Entry 5F89 (X-ray diffraction, 2.78 A resolution); this record covers chains H and L.

[Chain H]
Molecule: CAP248-2B Heavy Chain
From: Homo sapiens
Chain sequence (229 residues; row label = number of the first residue in the row; a row labelled like 35A-35B holds insertion residues (35A, then the next letters in order)):
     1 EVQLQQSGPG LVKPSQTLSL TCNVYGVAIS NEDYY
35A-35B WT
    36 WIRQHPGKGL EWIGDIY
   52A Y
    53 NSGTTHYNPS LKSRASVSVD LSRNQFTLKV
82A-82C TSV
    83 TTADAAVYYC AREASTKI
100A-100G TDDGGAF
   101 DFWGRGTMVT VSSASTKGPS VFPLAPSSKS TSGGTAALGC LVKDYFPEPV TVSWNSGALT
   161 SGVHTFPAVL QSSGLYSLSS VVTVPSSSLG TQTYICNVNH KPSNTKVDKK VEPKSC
Not modelled in the structure: 216
Modified / non-standard residues: Glu1 (pyroglutamic acid; PCA)
Disulfide bonds: Cys22-Cys92, Cys140-Cys196
From the paper describing this entry:
  - conformationally variable residues (loop rearrangement): Asp100B, Asp100C, Gly100D, Gly100E
  - mutagenesis - E32G/D33G: abolished binding to SOSIP trimers

[Chain L]
Molecule: CAP248-2B Light Chain
From: Homo sapiens
Chain sequence (225 residues; each row starts with the number of its first residue; note: 1 number in that range is skipped by the numbering (no residue carries it; nothing is unmodelled there); a row labelled like 27A-27C holds insertion residues (27A, then the next letters in order)):
     1 QSALTQPAS
    11 VSGSPGQSIS ISCTGTS
27A-27C SDI
    28 GGYKYVSWYQ QHPGRAPKLI IYDVIKRPSG ISDRFSGSKS ANTASLTISG LQAGDEASYY
    88 CSSYTTKK
95A-95J TSFFGPATRA
    96 YVFGSGTQVT VLGQPKANPT VTLFPPSSEE LQANKATLVC LISDFYPGAV TVAWKADSSP
   156 VKAGVETTTP SKQSNNKYAA SSYLSLTPEQ WKSHKSYSCQ VTHEGSTVEK TVAPTECS
Not modelled in the structure: 1, 211-213
Disulfide bonds: Cys23-Cys88, Cys135-Cys194
From the paper describing this entry:
  - conformationally variable residues (loop rearrangement): Phe95C, Phe95D

[Interface between chain H and chain L]
Residue-residue contacts (80):
  Tyr35(H) - Arg95I(L)
  Ile37(H) - Phe98(L)  hydrophobic
  Gln39(H) - Gln38(L)  hydrogen bond
  Gln39(H) - Tyr87(L)  hydrogen bond
  Gly44(H) - Tyr87(L)
  Gly44(H) - Ser100(L)
  Leu45(H) - Phe98(L)  hydrophobic
  Trp47(H) - Arg95I(L)
  Trp47(H) - Ala95J(L)  hydrophobic
  Trp47(H) - Tyr96(L)
  Trp47(H) - Phe98(L)
  Asp50(H) - Arg95I(L)  salt bridge
  His58(H) - Thr95H(L)
  His58(H) - Arg95I(L)
  Tyr91(H) - Gln38(L)  hydrogen bond
  Tyr91(H) - Arg42(L)  hydrogen bond (side chain-backbone)
  Tyr91(H) - Ala43(L)  hydrophobic
  Tyr91(H) - Pro44(L)
  Glu95(H) - Arg95I(L)  salt bridge
  Glu95(H) - Tyr96(L)  hydrogen bond
  Thr98(H) - Tyr49(L)
  Thr98(H) - Asp50(L)  hydrogen bond
  Thr98(H) - Lys53(L)  hydrogen bond
  Asp100B(H) - Lys31(L)  salt bridge
  Asp100B(H) - Tyr32(L)  hydrogen bond
  Asp100C(H) - Tyr32(L)  hydrogen bond (backbone-side chain)
  Asp100C(H) - Tyr91(L)
  Asp100C(H) - Arg95I(L)  hydrogen bond (backbone-side chain)
  Gly100D(H) - Tyr32(L)
  Gly100D(H) - Tyr91(L)
  Gly100D(H) - Tyr96(L)
  Gly100E(H) - Tyr96(L)  hydrogen bond (backbone-side chain)
  Ala100F(H) - Ser34(L)
  Ala100F(H) - Tyr36(L)
  Ala100F(H) - Leu46(L)  hydrophobic
  Ala100F(H) - Tyr49(L)  hydrophobic
  Phe100G(H) - Tyr36(L)  hydrogen bond (backbone-side chain)
  Phe100G(H) - Leu46(L)
  Phe100G(H) - Tyr96(L)  hydrophobic
  Phe100G(H) - Phe98(L)  hydrophobic
  Asp101(H) - Leu46(L)
  Trp103(H) - Tyr36(L)
  Trp103(H) - Pro44(L)  hydrophobic
  Gly104(H) - Ala43(L)
  Phe122(H) - Ser122(L)
  Phe122(H) - Glu125(L)
  Pro123(H) - Ser122(L)
  Pro123(H) - Glu124(L)
  Leu124(H) - Phe119(L)  hydrophobic
  Ala125(H) - Phe119(L)
  Lys129(H) - Leu118(L)
  Lys129(H) - Lys205(L)
  Lys129(H) - Thr206(L)  hydrogen bond (side chain-backbone)
  Ser130(H) - Phe119(L)
  Ala137(H) - Phe119(L)
  Leu141(H) - Tyr178(L)  hydrophobic
  Lys143(H) - Glu125(L)
  Lys143(H) - Thr132(L)
  His164(H) - Gln168(L)  hydrogen bond
  His164(H) - Ala174(L)
  Phe166(H) - Leu136(L)  hydrophobic
  Phe166(H) - Ile137(L)
  Phe166(H) - Ser138(L)
  Phe166(H) - Ala175(L)
  Phe166(H) - Ser176(L)
  Pro167(H) - Thr163(L)
  Pro167(H) - Ser166(L)
  Pro167(H) - Ser176(L)
  Ala168(H) - Thr163(L)
  Val169(H) - Glu161(L)
  Val169(H) - Thr163(L)
  Val169(H) - Tyr178(L)  hydrophobic
  Gln171(H) - Glu161(L)
  Ser172(H) - Glu161(L)
  Leu178(H) - Tyr178(L)
  Ser179(H) - Val134(L)
  Ser179(H) - Leu136(L)
  Ser179(H) - Tyr178(L)  hydrogen bond
  Val181(H) - Leu136(L)  hydrophobic
  Lys209(H) - Glu124(L)  salt bridge
Also at the interface, not in a pair above, chain H (49 interface residues in all): Lys43, Glu46, Tyr59, Asn60, Pro61, Arg105, Leu138, Leu170, Lys214
Also at the interface, not in a pair above, chain L (49 interface residues in all): Ser89, Lys94, Lys95, Gly99, Thr117, Thr162, Ser180, Val207, Thr210
The authors on this interface:
  - specific contacts: Asp50(H)-Arg95I(L) (salt bridge)

[Summary]
The chain H/chain L interface involves 49 residues from each chain; the contacts include 15 hydrogen bonds and
4 salt bridges. Polar contacts include Asp50(H)-Arg95I(L), Glu95(H)-Arg95I(L) and Asp100B(H)-Lys31(L). The
paper describes a salt bridge between Asp50(H) and Arg95I(L). From the paper: E32G/D33G of chain H abolish
binding to SOSIP trimers; conformational variability at Asp100B(H), Asp100C(H) and Phe95C(L) among others.
Here chain H is CAP248-2B Heavy Chain and chain L is CAP248-2B Light Chain, both from Homo sapiens. Entry 5F89
(Structure of the Unliganded Fab from HIV-1 Neutralising Antibody CAP248-2B that Binds to the gp120 C-terminus
...) was determined by X-ray diffraction, deposited together with 5MP6.
